Entry 5F28 (X-ray diffraction, 2.90 A resolution); this record covers chains B and F of the 3 polymer chains in the assembly.

[Chain B]
Molecule: MEF2C
Source organism: Mus musculus
UniProt: Q8CFN5 (MEF2C_MOUSE), isoform Q8CFN5-4; residues 1-95 here = UniProt positions 1-95
Chain sequence (95 residues; row label = number of the first residue in the row):
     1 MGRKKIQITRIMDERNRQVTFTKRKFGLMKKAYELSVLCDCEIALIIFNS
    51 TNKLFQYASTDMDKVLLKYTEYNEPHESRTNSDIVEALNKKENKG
Unresolved in the structure: 1-18, 92-95
UniProt features mapped onto this chain:
  - DNA-binding region: A58 to E86 (Mef2-type)
  - modified residue: K4 (N6-acetyllysine), S59 (Phosphoserine)
  - mutagenesis: R3 (R3T: Increased mobility in differentiating cells. Greatly reduced DNA binding), K4 (K4Q: 7-fold increase in DNA binding; K4R: Reduced acetylation by 30%. Some loss of DNA binding and transactivation activity), S59 to T60 (Reduced DNA binding activity; Enhanced DNA binding activity), S59 (S59A: Reduced DNA binding activity; S59D: Enhanced DNA binding activity)

[Chain F]
Molecule: Focal adhesion kinase 1
Source organism: Mus musculus
UniProt: P34152 (FAK1_MOUSE), isoform P34152-2; residues 904-1052 here correspond to UniProt positions 935-1083 (UniProt number = residue number + 31)
Chain sequence (149 residues; each row starts with the number of its first residue):
   904 LQPQEISPPPTANLDRSNDKVYENVTGLVKAVIEMSSKIQPAPPEEYVPM
   954 VKEVGLALRTLLATVDETIPALPASTHREIEMAQKLLNSDLGELISKMKL
  1004 AQQYVMTSLQQEYKKQMLTAAHALAVDAKNLLDVIDQARLKMLGQTRPH
Unresolved in the structure: 904-916, 1045-1052

[Chain B / chain F interface]
Residue-residue contacts - 17 pairs, chain B then chain F:
  D63(B) - V951(F)
  D63(B) - P952(F)
  D63(B) - K955(F)  salt bridge
  L66(B) - K955(F)
  L67(B) - V954(F)  hydrophobic
  L67(B) - K955(F)
  L67(B) - I998(F)  hydrophobic
  L67(B) - M1001(F)  hydrophobic
  Y69(B) - R962(F)
  T70(B) - G958(F)
  T70(B) - L959(F)
  T70(B) - R962(F)  hydrogen bond (backbone-side chain)
  T70(B) - L994(F)
  E71(B) - I998(F)
  Y72(B) - R962(F)  hydrogen bond (backbone-side chain)
  N73(B) - R962(F)
  N73(B) - N991(F)
Interface residues without a listed pair, chain B (9 interface residues in all): K64
Interface residues without a listed pair, chain F (14 interface residues in all): E948, G995, Q1005

[In short]
Chain B and chain F form an interface of 9 and 14 residues respectively, with 2 hydrogen bonds and 1 salt
bridge. Polar pairs include D63(B)-K955(F), T70(B)-R962(F) and Y72(B)-R962(F). UniProt lists 4 mutagenesis
sites on chain B.
Chain B is MEF2C and chain F is Focal adhesion kinase 1, both from Mus musculus; the structure, Crystal
structure of FAT domain of Focal Adhesion Kinase (FAK) bound to the transcription factor MEF2C, was determined
by X-ray diffraction.
